PDB entry 7C9Z | electron microscopy, 3.60 A resolution | chains A and C of the 4 polymer chains in the assembly

# Chain A
Molecule: VP1
Source organism: Coxsackievirus B1
Reference sequence: P08291 (POLG_CXB1J); residues 1-278 here correspond to UniProt positions 571-848 (UniProt number = residue number + 570)
Amino-acid sequence (278 residues; row label = number of the first residue in the row):
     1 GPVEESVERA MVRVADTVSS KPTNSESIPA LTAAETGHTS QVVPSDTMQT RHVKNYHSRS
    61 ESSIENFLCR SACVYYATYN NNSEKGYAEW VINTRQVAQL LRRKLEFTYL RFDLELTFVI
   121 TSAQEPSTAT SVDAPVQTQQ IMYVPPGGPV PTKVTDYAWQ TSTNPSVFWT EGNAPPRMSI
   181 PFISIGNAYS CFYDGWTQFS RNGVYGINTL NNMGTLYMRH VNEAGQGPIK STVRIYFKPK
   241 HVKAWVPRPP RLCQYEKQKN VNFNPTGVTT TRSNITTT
Unresolved in the structure: 1-12

# Chain C
Molecule: VP3
Source organism: Coxsackievirus B1
Reference sequence: P08291 (POLG_CXB1J); residues 1-238 here correspond to UniProt positions 333-570 (UniProt number = residue number + 332)
Amino-acid sequence (238 residues; numbered 1 to 238; the number before each row is that of its first residue):
     1 GLPVMTTPGS TQFLTSDDFQ SPSAMPQFDV TPEMQIPGRV NNLMEIAEVD SVVPVNNTDN
    61 NVNGLKAYQI PVQSNSDNRR QVFGFPLQPG ANNVLNRTLL GEILNYYTHW SGSIKLTFMF
   121 CGSAMATGKF LLAYSPPGAG VPKNRRDAML GTHVIWDVGL QSSCVLCVPW ISQTHYRYVV
   181 EDEYTAAGYV TCWYQTNIIV PADVQSTCDI LCFVSACNDF SVRMLKDTPF IRQDNFYQ

# Interface between chain A and chain C
Pairs across the interface (123; chain A residue first):
  Val14(A) - Phe220(C)
  Ala30(A) - Val165(C)
  Leu31(A) - Trp156(C)
  Leu31(A) - Ser163(C)
  Leu31(A) - Cys164(C)  hydrophobic
  Thr32(A) - Gln161(C)
  Thr32(A) - Ser163(C)  hydrogen bond (backbone-side chain)
  Ala33(A) - Ser163(C)  hydrogen bond (backbone-side chain)
  Ala34(A) - Met119(C)  hydrophobic
  Ala34(A) - Ser163(C)  hydrogen bond (backbone-side chain)
  Glu35(A) - Met119(C)
  Thr39(A) - Glu48(C)
  Thr39(A) - Asp50(C)  hydrogen bond
  Ser40(A) - Lys115(C)  hydrogen bond (backbone-side chain)
  Val42(A) - Lys115(C)
  Val42(A) - Val165(C)  hydrophobic
  Val43(A) - Cys167(C)
  Val43(A) - Asn218(C)
  Pro44(A) - Ser113(C)
  Pro44(A) - Cys167(C)
  Thr47(A) - Cys167(C)
  Met48(A) - Pro169(C)  hydrophobic
  Asn55(A) - Asp219(C)
  His57(A) - Ser111(C)  hydrogen bond
  His57(A) - His175(C)
  Arg59(A) - Met44(C)
  Arg59(A) - Glu48(C)  salt bridge
  Arg59(A) - Cys217(C)
  Arg59(A) - Asn218(C)  hydrogen bond (side chain-backbone)
  Arg59(A) - Phe220(C)  hydrogen bond (side chain-backbone)
  Glu61(A) - Tyr107(C)  hydrogen bond (backbone-side chain)
  Ser62(A) - Asn42(C)  hydrogen bond
  Ser62(A) - Leu43(C)  hydrogen bond (backbone-backbone)
  Ser62(A) - Met44(C)
  Ser62(A) - Tyr107(C)
  Ser62(A) - Val222(C)
  Ser63(A) - Asn42(C)  hydrogen bond (backbone-side chain)
  Ile64(A) - Val40(C)
  Phe67(A) - Leu43(C)  hydrophobic
  Phe67(A) - Leu225(C)  hydrophobic
  Ser71(A) - Thr15(C)  hydrogen bond (side chain-backbone)
  Tyr75(A) - Phe236(C)  hydrophobic
  Tyr76(A) - Phe236(C)  hydrophobic
  Gln96(A) - Gln233(C)
  Gln96(A) - Phe236(C)
  Gln96(A) - Tyr237(C)
  Val97(A) - Gln233(C)
  Ala98(A) - Ile231(C)  hydrophobic
  Ala98(A) - Gln233(C)  hydrogen bond (backbone-side chain)
  Ala98(A) - Tyr237(C)
  Gln99(A) - Asp227(C)
  Arg102(A) - Tyr106(C)  hydrogen bond
  Arg102(A) - Thr228(C)  hydrogen bond
  Arg102(A) - Ile231(C)
  Phe107(A) - Val40(C)  hydrophobic
  Tyr109(A) - Ile36(C)  hydrophobic
  Arg111(A) - Val30(C)
  Arg111(A) - Thr31(C)  hydrogen bond (side chain-backbone)
  Arg111(A) - Glu33(C)  salt bridge
  Thr117(A) - Phe13(C)
  Arg177(A) - Pro22(C)
  Met178(A) - Ser21(C)
  Met178(A) - Pro22(C)
  Ser179(A) - Ser21(C)  hydrogen bond
  Ser179(A) - Pro22(C)  hydrogen bond (backbone-backbone)
  Ser179(A) - Ala24(C)  hydrogen bond (backbone-backbone)
  Ile180(A) - Ala24(C)  hydrophobic
  Ile180(A) - Met25(C)  hydrophobic
  Pro181(A) - Met25(C)
  Pro181(A) - Phe28(C)  hydrophobic
  Phe182(A) - Phe28(C)
  Phe182(A) - Val30(C)
  Ile183(A) - Met25(C)  hydrophobic
  Ile183(A) - Phe28(C)  hydrophobic
  Gly186(A) - Thr31(C)
  Asn187(A) - Thr31(C)
  Asn187(A) - Pro32(C)
  Asn187(A) - Met34(C)
  Lys238(A) - Asp17(C)  hydrogen bond (side chain-backbone)
  Lys243(A) - Arg39(C)
  Ala244(A) - Arg39(C)
  Ala244(A) - Val40(C)  hydrogen bond (backbone-backbone)
  Trp245(A) - Glu33(C)
  Trp245(A) - Ile36(C)  hydrophobic
  Trp245(A) - Gly38(C)
  Trp245(A) - Arg39(C)
  Val246(A) - Pro37(C)
  Val246(A) - Gly38(C)  hydrogen bond (backbone-backbone)
  Pro247(A) - Val40(C)
  Pro247(A) - Ile46(C)  hydrophobic
  Pro250(A) - Glu102(C)
  Leu252(A) - Arg97(C)
  Gln254(A) - Ile231(C)
  Gln254(A) - Arg232(C)
  Tyr255(A) - Tyr237(C)  hydrophobic
  Gln258(A) - Tyr237(C)
  Gln258(A) - Gln238(C)
  Gly267(A) - Asn63(C)
  Val268(A) - Val62(C)
  Val268(A) - Arg97(C)
  Thr269(A) - Pro54(C)
  Thr269(A) - Val62(C)
  Thr269(A) - Asn93(C)
  Thr269(A) - Asn96(C)
  Thr269(A) - Arg97(C)
  Thr270(A) - Asn57(C)  hydrogen bond (backbone-side chain)
  Thr270(A) - Asn93(C)
  Thr271(A) - Thr58(C)  hydrogen bond (side chain-backbone)
  Thr271(A) - Asp59(C)
  Arg272(A) - Val55(C)  hydrogen bond (side chain-backbone)
  Arg272(A) - Asn57(C)  hydrogen bond
  Arg272(A) - Thr58(C)
  Arg272(A) - Gly84(C)  hydrogen bond (side chain-backbone)
  Arg272(A) - Phe85(C)
  Asn274(A) - Asn57(C)
  Asn274(A) - Thr58(C)
  Ile275(A) - Val82(C)
  Ile275(A) - Gly84(C)
  Thr276(A) - Gln81(C)  hydrogen bond
  Thr277(A) - Gly84(C)
  Thr278(A) - Pro86(C)
  Thr278(A) - Val141(C)
  Thr278(A) - Tyr189(C)
Interface residues without a listed pair, chain A (86 interface residues in all): Ala15, Ile28, Pro29, Gln41, Asn66, Arg70, Val74, Arg103, Glu106, Glu115, Val119, Ala174, Pro175, Ser184, Ile185, Tyr236, Lys240, Arg251, Lys257, Lys259, Thr266
Interface residues without a listed pair, chain C (88 interface residues in all): Thr11, Ser16, Ser23, Asn41, Val49, Asn56, Tyr68, Ile70, Pro71, Phe83, Asn92, Val94, Leu99, Ser162, Tyr176, Ser221, Arg223, Phe230

# In short
86 residues of chain A face 88 of chain C across their interface, with 29 hydrogen bonds and 2 salt bridges.
Among the polar pairs are Arg59(A)-Glu48(C), Arg111(A)-Glu33(C) and Thr32(A)-Ser163(C).
Chain A is VP1 and chain C is VP3, both from Coxsackievirus B1; the structure, Coxsackievirus B1 F-particle,
was determined by electron microscopy together with 7C9S, 7C9T, 7C9U, 7C9V, 7C9W, 7C9X and 7C9Y from the same
study.
